PDB entry 3H5R | X-ray diffraction, 2.10 A resolution | chains A and B of the 8 polymer chains in the assembly

[Chain A (and B)]
Protein: MccB protein
Source organism: Escherichia coli
Notes: chain B of this document is another copy of the same molecule, construct and numbering; everything in this record applies to it too
UniProt: Q47506 (Q47506_ECOLX); residue numbers follow UniProt; this construct covers 1-350
Amino-acid sequence (353 residues; numbered -2 to 350; the number before each row is that of its first residue; numbers below 1 keep their minus sign (Gly-2 is residue -2)):
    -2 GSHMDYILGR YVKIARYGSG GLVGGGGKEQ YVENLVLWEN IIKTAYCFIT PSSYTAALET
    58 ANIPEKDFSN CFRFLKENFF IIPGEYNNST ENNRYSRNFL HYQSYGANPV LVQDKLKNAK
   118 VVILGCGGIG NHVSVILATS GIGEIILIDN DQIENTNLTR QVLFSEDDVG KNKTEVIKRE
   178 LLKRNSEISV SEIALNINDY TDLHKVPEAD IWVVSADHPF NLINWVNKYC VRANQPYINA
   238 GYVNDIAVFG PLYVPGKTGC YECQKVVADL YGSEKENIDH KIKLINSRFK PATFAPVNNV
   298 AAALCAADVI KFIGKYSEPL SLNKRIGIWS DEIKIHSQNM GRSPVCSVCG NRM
Disordered / not traced: -2 to 0, 264-271, 349-350 (chain B: -2 to 0, 86-89, 263-271, 348-350)
Sequence notes: expression tag (-2 to 0)
Ion coordination: Zn2+: Cys257, Cys260, Cys343, Cys346

[How chain A and chain B interact]
Contacting residue pairs (159):
  Arg7(A) with Arg285(B), hydrogen bond (side chain-backbone); Phe286(B); Lys287(B), hydrogen bond (backbone-backbone)
  Tyr8(A) with Asn241(B), hydrogen bond (backbone-side chain); Phe286(B); Lys287(B), hydrogen bond (backbone-backbone); Ala289(B), hydrophobic
  Val9(A) with Ile282(B); Phe286(B)
  Lys10(A) with Asn283(B); Phe286(B)
  Ile11(A) with Ile279(B); Ile282(B), hydrophobic; Asn283(B), hydrogen bond (backbone-side chain)
  Gly22(A) with Val240(B); Asn241(B), hydrogen bond (backbone-side chain)
  Gly23(A) with Val240(B); Asp242(B); Ile243(B)
  Gly24(A) with Asp242(B), hydrogen bond (backbone-side chain); Ile243(B); Trp326(B)
  Trp35(A) with Ile279(B), hydrophobic
  Glu36(A) with Lys272(B); Ile275(B)
  Ile39(A) with Lys278(B); Ile279(B), hydrophobic
  Tyr43(A) with Lys278(B); Leu281(B), hydrophobic; Ile282(B)
  Ile46(A) with Leu281(B), hydrophobic; Ile282(B), hydrophobic; Arg285(B)
  Asn89(A) with Asn152(B), hydrogen bond (backbone-side chain)
  Arg91(A) with Leu155(B); Glu163(B), salt bridge
  Ser93(A) with Thr153(B)
  Arg94(A) with Thr153(B), hydrogen bond; Asn154(B); Arg157(B); Thr290(B)
  Asn95(A) with Thr156(B), hydrogen bond; Thr290(B)
  Leu97(A) with Lys287(B); Pro288(B); Ala289(B)
  His98(A) with Ala289(B); Thr290(B); Phe291(B)
  Tyr102(A) with Asp242(B); Asp328(B), hydrogen bond
  Val132(A) with Val159(B), hydrophobic
  Ile133(A) with Asn296(B)
  Thr136(A) with Leu155(B); Thr156(B), hydrogen bond (side chain-backbone)
  Asn152(A) with Arg91(B)
  Thr153(A) with Asn90(B); Arg91(B); Ser93(B)
  Leu155(A) with Thr136(B); Arg181(B)
  Thr156(A) with Arg91(B); Asn95(B); Thr136(B), hydrogen bond (backbone-side chain)
  Val159(A) with Val159(B), hydrophobic; Arg181(B), hydrogen bond (backbone-side chain)
  Leu160(A) with Arg181(B)
  Phe161(A) with Arg181(B), hydrogen bond (backbone-side chain)
  Ser162(A) with Lys180(B)
  Glu163(A) with Arg91(B), salt bridge; Lys180(B), hydrogen bond (backbone-backbone); Arg181(B); Asn182(B); Ser183(B), hydrogen bond
  Lys180(A) with Ser162(B), hydrogen bond (backbone-side chain); Glu163(B), hydrogen bond (backbone-backbone)
  Arg181(A) with Leu155(B); Val159(B), hydrogen bond (side chain-backbone); Leu160(B); Phe161(B), hydrogen bond (side chain-backbone); Ser162(B); Glu163(B)
  Asn182(A) with Glu163(B)
  Ser183(A) with Glu163(B), hydrogen bond
  Val240(A) with Lys10(B); Gly22(B); Gly23(B)
  Asn241(A) with Tyr8(B), hydrogen bond (side chain-backbone); Gly22(B), hydrogen bond (side chain-backbone)
  Asp242(A) with Gly23(B); Gly24(B), hydrogen bond (side chain-backbone); Tyr102(B)
  Ile243(A) with Gly23(B); Gly24(B)
  Asn274(A) with Lys40(B)
  Ile275(A) with Glu36(B); Ile39(B)
  Lys278(A) with Ile39(B); Tyr43(B)
  Ile279(A) with Ile11(B), hydrophobic; Trp35(B), hydrophobic; Ile39(B), hydrophobic
  Leu281(A) with Tyr43(B), hydrophobic; Ile46(B), hydrophobic
  Ile282(A) with Ile39(B); Ile46(B), hydrophobic
  Asn283(A) with Lys10(B); Ile11(B), hydrogen bond (side chain-backbone)
  Arg285(A) with Leu5(B), hydrogen bond (side chain-backbone); Gly6(B), hydrogen bond (side chain-backbone); Arg7(B), hydrogen bond (backbone-side chain); Ile46(B), hydrogen bond (side chain-backbone)
  Phe286(A) with Arg7(B); Tyr8(B); Val9(B)
  Lys287(A) with Arg7(B), hydrogen bond (backbone-backbone); Tyr8(B), hydrogen bond (backbone-backbone); Leu97(B)
  Pro288(A) with Leu97(B)
  Ala289(A) with Tyr8(B), hydrophobic; Arg94(B); Leu97(B); His98(B)
  Thr290(A) with Arg94(B); Asn95(B); His98(B)
  Phe291(A) with His98(B); Ala304(B), hydrophobic; Tyr313(B)
  Pro293(A) with Ala300(B); Ala304(B), hydrophobic
  Asn296(A) with Ile133(B); Ala300(B)
  Val297(A) with Ala300(B), hydrophobic
  Ala300(A) with Pro293(B); Asn296(B); Val297(B), hydrophobic
  Leu301(A) with Val297(B), hydrophobic
  Ala304(A) with Phe291(B), hydrophobic; Pro293(B), hydrophobic
  Lys308(A) with Ser327(B), hydrogen bond (side chain-backbone)
  Tyr313(A) with Phe291(B)
  Leu317(A) with Ser327(B); Asp328(B); Glu329(B)
  Lys321(A) with Ile330(B)
  Ile323(A) with Ile330(B), hydrophobic
  Trp326(A) with Gly24(B)
  Ser327(A) with Lys308(B), hydrogen bond (backbone-side chain); Leu317(B)
  Asp328(A) with Tyr102(B), hydrogen bond; Leu317(B)
  Glu329(A) with Leu317(B)
  Ile330(A) with Lys321(B); Ile323(B), hydrophobic; Ile332(B), hydrophobic
  Ile332(A) with Ile330(B), hydrophobic; Lys331(B); Ile332(B), hydrophobic
Also at the interface, not in a pair above, chain A (86 interface residues in all): Leu5, Lys25, Lys40, Ala42, Ser101, His129, Ser137, Arg157, Glu184, Ala292, Ile307, Ile325, Lys331, Ser334
Also at the interface, not in a pair above, chain B (87 interface residues in all): Ala42, Phe45, Ser101, His129, Val132, Asp164, Ala292, Leu301, Ala303, Ile307, Ser334

[In short]
86 residues of chain A and 87 residues of chain B are in contact; the contacts include 35 hydrogen bonds and 2
salt bridges. Polar pairs include Arg91(A)-Glu163(B), Arg7(A)-Arg285(B) and Tyr8(A)-Asn241(B). The Zn2+ site
is built by Cys257(A), Cys260(A), Cys343(A) and Cys346(A).
Chain A and chain B are both MccB protein (Escherichia coli); the structure, Crystal structure of E. coli MccB
+ Succinimide, was determined by X-ray diffraction, deposited together with 3H5A, 3H5N, 3H9G, 3H9J and 3H9Q.
